6N9X - chains H and T of the 9 polymer chains in the assembly; structure by electron microscopy, 4.10 A resolution (low resolution: residue-level contacts below are approximate; hydrogen-bond / salt-bridge calls are withheld).

== Chain H ==
Name: DNA-directed DNA polymerase
Source organism: Enterobacteria phage T7
Notes: EC 2.7.7.7, 3.1.11.-
Reference sequence: P00581 (DPOL_BPT7); residue numbers follow UniProt; this construct covers 1-704
Amino-acid sequence (704 residues; each row starts with the number of its first residue):
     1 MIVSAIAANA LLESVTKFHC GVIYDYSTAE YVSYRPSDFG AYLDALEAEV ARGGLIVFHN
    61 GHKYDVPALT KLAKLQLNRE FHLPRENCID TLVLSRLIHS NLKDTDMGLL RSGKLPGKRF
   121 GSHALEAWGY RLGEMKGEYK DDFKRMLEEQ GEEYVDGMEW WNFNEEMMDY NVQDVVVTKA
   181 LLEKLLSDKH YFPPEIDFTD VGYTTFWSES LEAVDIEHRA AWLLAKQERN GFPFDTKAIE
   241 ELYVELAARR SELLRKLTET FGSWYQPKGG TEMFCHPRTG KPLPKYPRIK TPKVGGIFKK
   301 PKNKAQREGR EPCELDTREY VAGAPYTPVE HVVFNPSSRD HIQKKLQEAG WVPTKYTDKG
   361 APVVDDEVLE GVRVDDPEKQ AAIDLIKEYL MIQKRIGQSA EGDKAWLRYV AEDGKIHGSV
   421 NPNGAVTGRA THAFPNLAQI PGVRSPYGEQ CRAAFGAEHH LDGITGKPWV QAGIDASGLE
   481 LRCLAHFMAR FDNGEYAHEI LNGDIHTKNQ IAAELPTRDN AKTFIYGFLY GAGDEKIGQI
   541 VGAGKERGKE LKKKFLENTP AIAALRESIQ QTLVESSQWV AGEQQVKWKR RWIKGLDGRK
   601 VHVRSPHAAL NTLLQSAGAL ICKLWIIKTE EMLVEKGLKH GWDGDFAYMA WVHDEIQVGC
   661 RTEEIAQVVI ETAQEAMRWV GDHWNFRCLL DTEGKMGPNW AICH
Unresolved in the structure: 112-113, 269-325
Sequence notes: engineered mutation Ala-5 (Asp in P00581), Ala-7 (Glu in P00581)
Bound ions: Mg2+: Asp-475, Ala-476, Asp-654 (together with dTTP)
Residues lining bound ligands: dTTP (TTP): Asp-475, Ala-476, Ser-477, Gly-478, Leu-479, Glu-480, His-506, Arg-518, Lys-522, Tyr-526, Tyr-530, Asp-654
Curated features (UniProtKB/Swiss-Prot):
  - binding site (Mg(2+)): Asp-174, Asp-475, Ala-476, Asp-654
  - binding site (substrate): His-506, Arg-518, Lys-522, Tyr-526
  - mutagenesis: His-123 (H123S: 83% loss of exonuclease activity)

== Chain T ==
Molecule: Template
Sequence (44 nucleotides; numbered 1999 to 2042; the number before each row is that of its first residue):
  1999 TTTTTAGCTG GTCATTTTTT TTTTTTTTTT TTTTTTTTTT TTTT
Unresolved in the structure: 1999-2001, 2014-2029

== How chain H and chain T interact ==
Pairs across the interface (26; chain H residue first):
  Gly-402(H) / DT2010(T)
  Asp-403(H) / DT2010(T)
  Lys-404(H) / DG2009(T)
  Lys-404(H) / DT2010(T)
  His-432(H) / DG2008(T)
  Phe-434(H) / DG2009(T)
  Asn-436(H) / DG2008(T)
  Gln-439(H) / DG2008(T)
  Tyr-526(H) / DA2004(T)
  Gly-527(H) / DA2004(T)
  Tyr-530(H) / DA2004(T)
  Gly-531(H) / DA2004(T)
  Ala-532(H) / DA2004(T)
  Gly-533(H) / DA2004(T)
  Lys-536(H) / DA2004(T)
  Trp-579(H) / DT2002(T)
  Val-580(H) / DT2002(T)
  Gly-582(H) / DT2002(T)
  Glu-583(H) / DT2002(T)
  Gln-584(H) / DT2003(T)
  Arg-604(H) / DC2006(T)
  Arg-604(H) / DT2007(T)
  His-607(H) / DT2003(T)
  His-607(H) / DG2005(T)
  Asn-611(H) / DG2005(T)
  Gln-615(H) / DC2006(T)
Interface residues without a listed pair, chain H (31 interface residues in all): Ala-425, Val-426, Thr-431, Ala-433, Pro-435, Thr-523, Ala-581, Ser-605

== Summary ==
31 residues of chain H face 9 of chain T across their interface. Ligands of chain H: dTTP. Asp-475(H),
Ala-476(H) and Asp-654(H) coordinate Mg2+. UniProt lists 4 Mg2+-binding residues, 4 substrate-binding residues
and one mutagenesis site on chain H.
Chain H is DNA-directed DNA polymerase (Enterobacteria phage T7) and chain T is Template; the structure,
Structure of bacteriophage T7 lagging-strand DNA polymerase (D5A/E7A) and gp4 (helicase/primase) bound to DNA
including RNA/DNA ..., was determined by electron microscopy, deposited together with 6N7I, 6N7N, 6N7S, 6N7T,
6N7V, 6N7W and 3 further entries.
